PDB entry 7ZS2 | X-ray diffraction, 1.12 A resolution | chain A

[Chain A]
Molecule: Hypothetical (Diheme) protein
Source organism: Candidatus Kuenenia
UniProtKB: Q1PZE6 (Q1PZE6_KUEST); numbering as in UniProt (aligned over 1-316)
Chain sequence (316 residues; each row starts with the number of its first residue):
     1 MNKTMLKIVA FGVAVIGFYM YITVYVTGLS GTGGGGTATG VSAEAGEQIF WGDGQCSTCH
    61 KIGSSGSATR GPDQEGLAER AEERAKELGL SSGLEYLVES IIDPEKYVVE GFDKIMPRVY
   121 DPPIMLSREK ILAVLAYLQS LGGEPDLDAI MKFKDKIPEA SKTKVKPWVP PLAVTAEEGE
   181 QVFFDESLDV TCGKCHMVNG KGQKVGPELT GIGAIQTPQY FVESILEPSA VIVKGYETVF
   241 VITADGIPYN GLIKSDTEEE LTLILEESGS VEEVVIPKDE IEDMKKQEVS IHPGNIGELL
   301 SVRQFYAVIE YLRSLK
Unresolved in the structure: 1-38
Sequence notes: engineered mutation His292 (Met in Q1PZE6)
Covalently attached groups: heme c (HEC) linked to Cys56, Cys59, Cys192, Cys195
Ion coordination: heme c Fe site 1: His60, Met116; Ca2+ site 1: Ser91, Glu95, Glu272; Ca2+ site 2: Pro104, Tyr107 (together with heme c); heme c Fe site 2: His196, His292; Ca2+ site 3: Pro228, Val231 (together with heme c); Ca2+ site 4: Glu259, Asp279
Residues lining bound ligands:
  - heme c (HEC), molecule 1: Phe50, Gly54, Gln55, Thr58, His60, Arg70, Gly71, Pro72, Gln74, Leu77, Arg80, Arg84, Tyr96, Leu97, Ser100, Ile101, Pro104, Tyr107, Val108, Val109, Phe112, Asp113, Ile115, Met116, Pro117, Val119, Leu126, Val134, Leu138, Ile215, Gln216
  - heme c (HEC), molecule 2: Arg70, Ile115, Phe183, Val190, Thr191, His196, Val205, Gly206, Pro207, Leu209, Ile212, Tyr220, Phe221, Ser224, Ile225, Pro228, Val231, Ile232, Val233, Tyr236, Leu252, Glu266, Val271, Ser290, Ile291, His292, Pro293, Ile296, Leu300, Val308, Leu312
From the paper describing this entry:
  - binding site for heme c: His292
  - mutagenesis - M292H: unchanged binding to Ca2+

[Summary]
Covalently linked heme c: at Cys56 and Cys192. His60 and Met116 coordinate heme c Fe site 1. Ser91, Glu95 and
Glu272 form the Ca2+ site 1. The paper reports a binding site for heme c at His292; M292H leaves binding to
Ca2+ unchanged.
Chain A is Hypothetical (Diheme) protein (Candidatus Kuenenia); the structure, Diheme cytochrome c Kustd1711
from Kuenenia stuttgartiensis, M292H mutant, was determined by X-ray diffraction, deposited together with
9FBK, 7ZS0 and 7ZS1.
